3K1A - chains B and D of the 4 polymer chains in the assembly; structure by X-ray diffraction, 2.23 A resolution.

== Chain B (and D) ==
Protein: Nitrogenase molybdenum-iron protein beta chain
Source organism: Azotobacter vinelandii
Notes: EC 1.18.6.1; chain D of this document is another copy of the same molecule, construct and numbering; everything in this record applies to it too
UniProt: P07329 (NIFK_AZOVI); residues 2-523 here = UniProt positions 2-523
Sequence (522 residues; numbered 2 to 523; the number before each row is that of its first residue):
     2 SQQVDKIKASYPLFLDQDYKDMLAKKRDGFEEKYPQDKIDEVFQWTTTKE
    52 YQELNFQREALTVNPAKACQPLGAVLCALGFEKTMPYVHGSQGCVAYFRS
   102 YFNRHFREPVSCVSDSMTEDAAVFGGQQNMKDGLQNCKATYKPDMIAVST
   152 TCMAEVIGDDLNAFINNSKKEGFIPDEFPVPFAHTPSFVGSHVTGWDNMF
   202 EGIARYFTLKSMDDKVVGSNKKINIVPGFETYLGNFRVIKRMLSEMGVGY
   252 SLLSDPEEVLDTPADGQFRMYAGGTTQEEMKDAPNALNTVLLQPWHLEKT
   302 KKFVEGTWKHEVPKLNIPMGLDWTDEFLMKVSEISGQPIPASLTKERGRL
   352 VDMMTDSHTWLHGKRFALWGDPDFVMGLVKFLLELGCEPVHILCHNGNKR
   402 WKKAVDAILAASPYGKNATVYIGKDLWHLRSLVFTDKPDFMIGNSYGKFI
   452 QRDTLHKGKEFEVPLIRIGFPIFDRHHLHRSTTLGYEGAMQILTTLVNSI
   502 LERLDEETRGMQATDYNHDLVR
UniProt features mapped onto this chain:
  - binding site ([8Fe-7S] cluster): Cys70, Cys95, Cys153, Ser188
Metal / ion sites: fe(8)-S(7) cluster Fe: Cys95, Cys153 (shared with 2 residues of chain A); Ca2+ site 1: Arg108, Glu109 (shared with Asp353(D), Asp357(D) of chain D); Ca2+ site 2: Asp353, Asp357 (shared with Arg108(D), Glu109(D) of chain D)
Small-molecule neighbours: fe(8)-S(7) cluster (CLF): Cys70, Pro72, Ser92, Gly94, Cys95, Tyr98, Phe99, Thr152, Cys153, Ser188

== How chain B and chain D interact ==
Pairs across the interface (131; chain B residue first):
  Ser11(B) - Tyr517(D)  hydrogen bond (backbone-side chain)
  Ser11(B) - Asn518(D)  hydrogen bond
  Tyr12(B) - Leu505(D)  hydrophobic
  Tyr12(B) - Glu508(D)  hydrogen bond
  Tyr12(B) - Thr509(D)
  Tyr12(B) - Thr515(D)
  Tyr12(B) - Tyr517(D)
  Tyr12(B) - Asn518(D)
  Phe15(B) - Tyr517(D)
  Leu16(B) - Ala514(D)
  Leu16(B) - Tyr517(D)
  Lys34(B) - Gln513(D)
  Gln37(B) - Gln513(D)  hydrogen bond
  Arg105(B) - Val522(D)
  Arg108(B) - Asp357(D)
  Arg108(B) - Arg523(D)  hydrogen bond (side chain-backbone)
  Glu109(B) - Asp353(D)
  Glu259(B) - Lys346(D)  salt bridge
  Glu259(B) - Arg350(D)  salt bridge
  Asp262(B) - Arg350(D)  salt bridge
  Pro264(B) - Lys346(D)
  Pro264(B) - Gly349(D)
  Ala265(B) - Gly349(D)  hydrogen bond (backbone-backbone)
  Ala265(B) - Val352(D)
  Ala265(B) - Asp353(D)
  Lys346(B) - Pro264(D)
  Gly349(B) - Pro264(D)
  Gly349(B) - Ala265(D)  hydrogen bond (backbone-backbone)
  Arg350(B) - Arg238(D)
  Arg350(B) - Asp262(D)  salt bridge
  Arg350(B) - Arg481(D)
  Val352(B) - Ala265(D)
  Asp353(B) - Glu109(D)
  Asp353(B) - Ala265(D)
  Met354(B) - His478(D)  hydrogen bond (backbone-side chain)
  Met354(B) - Arg481(D)
  Asp357(B) - Arg108(D)
  Asp357(B) - His477(D)
  Asp357(B) - His478(D)
  Ser358(B) - His477(D)  hydrogen bond
  Ser358(B) - His478(D)  hydrogen bond
  Trp361(B) - His477(D)
  Ser446(B) - Leu521(D)
  Tyr447(B) - Leu521(D)  hydrophobic
  Lys449(B) - Asp506(D)  salt bridge
  Lys449(B) - His519(D)
  Lys449(B) - Asp520(D)  hydrogen bond (side chain-backbone)
  Phe450(B) - His519(D)
  Phe450(B) - Leu521(D)  hydrophobic
  Gln452(B) - Arg510(D)
  Arg453(B) - Arg510(D)
  Arg453(B) - Met512(D)
  Arg453(B) - Asp516(D)  salt bridge
  Asp454(B) - Met512(D)
  Leu456(B) - Arg510(D)
  His457(B) - Met512(D)
  Glu463(B) - Arg510(D)  salt bridge
  Arg468(B) - Asp506(D)  salt bridge
  Phe474(B) - Leu521(D)
  Phe474(B) - Val522(D)  hydrophobic
  Phe474(B) - Arg523(D)  hydrogen bond (backbone-backbone)
  Asp475(B) - Leu502(D)
  Asp475(B) - Asp506(D)
  Asp475(B) - Leu521(D)  hydrogen bond (backbone-backbone)
  Asp475(B) - Arg523(D)
  Arg476(B) - Asn499(D)
  Arg476(B) - Glu503(D)  salt bridge
  Arg476(B) - Asp506(D)  salt bridge
  His477(B) - Asp357(D)
  His477(B) - Ser358(D)  hydrogen bond
  His477(B) - Trp361(D)
  His477(B) - Thr495(D)
  His477(B) - Val498(D)
  His477(B) - Asn499(D)
  His477(B) - Leu502(D)
  His477(B) - Arg523(D)  hydrogen bond (side chain-backbone)
  His478(B) - Met354(D)  hydrogen bond (side chain-backbone)
  His478(B) - Asp357(D)
  His478(B) - Ser358(D)  hydrogen bond
  His478(B) - Leu494(D)
  Leu479(B) - Asn499(D)
  Arg481(B) - Arg350(D)
  Arg481(B) - Met354(D)
  Met491(B) - Arg481(D)
  Thr495(B) - His477(D)
  Val498(B) - His477(D)
  Asn499(B) - Arg476(D)
  Asn499(B) - His477(D)
  Asn499(B) - Leu479(D)
  Leu502(B) - Asp475(D)
  Leu502(B) - Arg476(D)
  Leu502(B) - His477(D)
  Glu503(B) - Arg476(D)
  Asp506(B) - Lys449(D)  salt bridge
  Asp506(B) - Arg468(D)  salt bridge
  Asp506(B) - Asp475(D)
  Asp506(B) - Arg476(D)  salt bridge
  Glu508(B) - Tyr12(D)  hydrogen bond
  Thr509(B) - Tyr12(D)
  Arg510(B) - Gln452(D)
  Arg510(B) - Arg453(D)
  Arg510(B) - Leu456(D)
  Arg510(B) - Glu463(D)  salt bridge
  Met512(B) - Arg453(D)
  Met512(B) - Asp454(D)
  Met512(B) - His457(D)
  Gln513(B) - Lys34(D)  hydrogen bond
  Gln513(B) - Gln37(D)
  Ala514(B) - Leu16(D)
  Asp516(B) - Arg453(D)  salt bridge
  Tyr517(B) - Ser11(D)  hydrogen bond (side chain-backbone)
  Tyr517(B) - Tyr12(D)
  Tyr517(B) - Phe15(D)
  Tyr517(B) - Leu16(D)
  Asn518(B) - Ser11(D)  hydrogen bond
  Asn518(B) - Tyr12(D)
  His519(B) - Lys449(D)
  His519(B) - Phe450(D)
  Asp520(B) - Lys449(D)  hydrogen bond (backbone-side chain)
  Asp520(B) - Asp475(D)
  Leu521(B) - Ser446(D)
  Leu521(B) - Tyr447(D)  hydrophobic
  Leu521(B) - Phe450(D)  hydrophobic
  Leu521(B) - Phe474(D)
  Leu521(B) - Asp475(D)  hydrogen bond (backbone-backbone)
  Val522(B) - Arg105(D)
  Val522(B) - Phe474(D)
  Arg523(B) - Arg108(D)  hydrogen bond (backbone-side chain)
  Arg523(B) - Phe474(D)  hydrogen bond (backbone-backbone)
  Arg523(B) - Asp475(D)
  Arg523(B) - His477(D)  hydrogen bond (backbone-side chain)
Other interface residues (no listed pair), chain B (69 interface residues in all): Pro13, Ile40, Phe44, Arg238, Thr263, Leu494, Leu505, Thr515
Other interface residues (no listed pair), chain D (68 interface residues in all): Pro13, Phe44, Glu259, Thr263, Met491

== Summary ==
69 residues of chain B face 68 of chain D across their interface; the contacts include 26 hydrogen bonds and
15 salt bridges. Polar pairs include Glu259(B)-Lys346(D), Glu259(B)-Arg350(D) and Asp262(B)-Arg350(D). Bound
to chain B: fe(8)-S(7) cluster. From UniProt: 4 [8Fe-7S] cluster-binding residues on chain B.
Chain B and chain D are both Nitrogenase molybdenum-iron protein beta chain (Azotobacter vinelandii); the
structure, Insights into substrate binding at FeMo-cofactor in nitrogenase from the structure of an
alpha-70Ile MoFe protein ..., was determined by X-ray diffraction.
